Entry 6G1Y (X-ray diffraction, 2.50 A resolution); this record covers chains A and B.

[Chain A]
Protein: Bacteriophytochrome protein
From: Agrobacterium fabrum (strain C58 / ATCC 33970)
UniProt: A9CI81 (A9CI81_AGRFC); residue numbers follow UniProt; this construct covers 1-501
Chain sequence (507 residues; each row starts with the number of its first residue):
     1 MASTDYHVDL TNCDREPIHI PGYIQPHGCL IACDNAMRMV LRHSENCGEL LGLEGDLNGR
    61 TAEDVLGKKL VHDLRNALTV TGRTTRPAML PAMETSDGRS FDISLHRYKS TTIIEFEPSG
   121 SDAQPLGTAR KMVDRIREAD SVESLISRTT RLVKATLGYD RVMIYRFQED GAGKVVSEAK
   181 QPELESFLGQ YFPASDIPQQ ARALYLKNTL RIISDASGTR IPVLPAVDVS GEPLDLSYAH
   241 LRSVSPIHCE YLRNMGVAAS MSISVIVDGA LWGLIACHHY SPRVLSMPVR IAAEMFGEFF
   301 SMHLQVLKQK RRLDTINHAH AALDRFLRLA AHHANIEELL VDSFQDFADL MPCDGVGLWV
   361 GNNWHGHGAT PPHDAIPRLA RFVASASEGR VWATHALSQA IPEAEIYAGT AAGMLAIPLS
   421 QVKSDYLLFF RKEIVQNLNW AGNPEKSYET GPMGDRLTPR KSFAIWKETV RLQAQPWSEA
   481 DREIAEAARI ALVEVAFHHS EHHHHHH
Disordered / not traced: 1-5, 81-84, 121-122, 504-507
Covalently attached groups: biliverdin, bound form at Pfr state (EL5) linked to Cys-13
Modified positions: Lys-154 (N-methyl-lysine; MLZ); Lys-174 (N-methyl-lysine; MLZ)
Construct notes: expression tag (502-507)
Ligand contacts: biliverdin, bound form at Pfr state (EL5; 3-[(2Z)-2-({3-(2-carboxyethyl)-5-[(E)-(4-ethenyl-3-methyl-5-oxo-1,5-dihydro-2H-pyrrol-2-ylidene)methyl]-4-methyl-1H-pyrrol-2-yl}methylidene)-5-{(Z)-[(3E,4S)-3-ethylidene-4-methyl-5-oxopyrrolidin-2-ylidene]methyl}-4-methyl-2H-pyrrol-3-yl]propanoic acid): Leu-10, Asp-14, Ile-18, Tyr-165, Phe-187, Gln-190, Phe-192, Ser-195, Asp-196, Ile-197, Pro-198, Ala-201, Tyr-205, Arg-211, Ile-213, Arg-242, Val-244, Ser-245, Ile-247, His-248, Tyr-251, Met-255, Ser-260, Ser-262, Leu-274, Ala-276, His-278, Arg-456, Leu-457, Pro-459, Ser-462
From the paper describing this entry:
  - binding site for biliverdin, bound form at Pfr state: Cys-13, Tyr-165, Gln-190, Asp-196, Tyr-205, Arg-211, Arg-242, Ser-245, His-248, Ser-260, Ser-262, His-278

[Chain B]
Protein: Bacteriophytochrome protein
From: Agrobacterium fabrum (strain C58 / ATCC 33970)
UniProt: A9CI81 (A9CI81_AGRFC); residue numbers follow UniProt; this construct covers 1-501
Chain sequence (507 residues; each row starts with the number of its first residue):
     1 MASTDYHVDL TNCDREPIHI PGYIQPHGCL IACDNAMRMV LRHSENCGEL LGLEGDLNGR
    61 TAEDVLGKKL VHDLRNALTV TGRTTRPAML PAMETSDGRS FDISLHRYKS TTIIEFEPSG
   121 SDAQPLGTAR KMVDRIREAD SVESLISRTT RLVKATLGYD RVMIYRFQED GAGKVVSEAK
   181 QPELESFLGQ YFPASDIPQQ ARALYLKNTL RIISDASGTR IPVLPAVDVS GEPLDLSYAH
   241 LRSVSPIHCE YLRNMGVAAS MSISVIVDGA LWGLIACHHY SPRVLSMPVR IAAEMFGEFF
   301 SMHLQVLKQK RRLDTINHAH AALDRFLRLA AHHANIEELL VDSFQDFADL MPCDGVGLWV
   361 GNNWHGHGAT PPHDAIPRLA RFVASASEGR VWATHALSQA IPEAEIYAGT AAGMLAIPLS
   421 QVKSDYLLFF RKEIVQNLNW AGNPEKSYET GPMGDRLTPR KSFAIWKETV RLQAQPWSEA
   481 DREIAEAARI ALVEVAFHHS EHHHHHH
Disordered / not traced: 1-5, 81-85, 504-507
Covalently attached groups: biliverdin, bound form at Pfr state (EL5) linked to Cys-13
Modified positions: Lys-174 (N-methyl-lysine; MLZ); Lys-207 (N-methyl-lysine; MLZ); Lys-446 (N-methyl-lysine; MLZ)
Construct notes: expression tag (502-507)
Ligand contacts: biliverdin, bound form at Pfr state (EL5; 3-[(2Z)-2-({3-(2-carboxyethyl)-5-[(E)-(4-ethenyl-3-methyl-5-oxo-1,5-dihydro-2H-pyrrol-2-ylidene)methyl]-4-methyl-1H-pyrrol-2-yl}methylidene)-5-{(Z)-[(3E,4S)-3-ethylidene-4-methyl-5-oxopyrrolidin-2-ylidene]methyl}-4-methyl-2H-pyrrol-3-yl]propanoic acid): Leu-10, Asp-14, Ile-18, Tyr-165, Phe-187, Gln-190, Phe-192, Ser-195, Asp-196, Ile-197, Pro-198, Ala-201, Tyr-205, Arg-211, Ile-213, Val-244, Ser-245, Ile-247, His-248, Tyr-251, Met-255, Ser-262, Leu-274, Ala-276, His-278, Arg-456, Leu-457, Pro-459, Ser-462

[How chain A and chain B interact]
Residue-residue contacts - 26 pairs, chain A then chain B:
  Asp-324(A) / Arg-390(B)  salt bridge
  Leu-327(A) / Arg-390(B)
  Arg-328(A) / Arg-390(B)
  Arg-390(A) / Asp-324(B)  salt bridge
  Arg-390(A) / Arg-328(B)
  Ser-420(A) / Glu-501(B)  hydrogen bond
  Gln-421(A) / His-498(B)  hydrogen bond
  Gln-421(A) / Glu-501(B)  hydrogen bond (backbone-side chain)
  Gln-421(A) / His-502(B)
  Val-422(A) / Glu-501(B)
  Arg-489(A) / Glu-494(B)  salt bridge
  Ile-490(A) / Ile-490(B)  hydrophobic
  Ile-490(A) / Glu-494(B)
  Val-493(A) / Phe-497(B)  hydrophobic
  Glu-494(A) / Arg-489(B)  salt bridge
  Glu-494(A) / Ile-490(B)
  Glu-494(A) / Val-493(B)
  Ala-496(A) / Phe-497(B)  hydrophobic
  Phe-497(A) / Val-493(B)  hydrophobic
  Phe-497(A) / Ala-496(B)  hydrophobic
  Phe-497(A) / Phe-497(B)  hydrophobic
  His-498(A) / Gln-421(B)  hydrogen bond
  Glu-501(A) / Ser-420(B)  hydrogen bond
  Glu-501(A) / Gln-421(B)  hydrogen bond (side chain-backbone)
  Glu-501(A) / Val-422(B)
  His-502(A) / Gln-421(B)
Other interface residues (no listed pair), chain A (18 interface residues in all): Gln-309, Ser-500
Other interface residues (no listed pair), chain B (18 interface residues in all): Gln-309, Leu-327, Ser-500

[Overview]
Chain A and chain B each contribute 18 residues to their interface; the contacts include 6 hydrogen bonds and
4 salt bridges. Polar pairs include Asp-324(A)/Arg-390(B), Arg-390(A)/Asp-324(B) and Arg-489(A)/Glu-494(B).
The paper reports a binding site for biliverdin, bound form at Pfr state at Cys-13(A), Tyr-165(A) and
Gln-190(A) among others.
Chain A is Bacteriophytochrome protein and chain B is Bacteriophytochrome protein, both from Agrobacterium
fabrum (strain C58 / ATCC 33970); the structure, Crystal structure of the photosensory core module (PCM) of a
bathy phytochrome from Agrobacterium fabrum in ..., was determined by X-ray diffraction (same publication as
6G1Z and 6G20).
